PDB entry 6P9Y | electron microscopy, 3.01 A resolution | chains P and R of the 6 polymer chains in the assembly

[Chain P]
Name: Pituitary adenylate cyclase-activating polypeptide
UniProt: P18509 (PACA_HUMAN); residues 1-38 here correspond to UniProt positions 132-169 (UniProt number = residue number + 131)
Amino-acid sequence (39 residues; row label = number of the first residue in the row):
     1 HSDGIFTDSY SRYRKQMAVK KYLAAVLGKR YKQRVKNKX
Unresolved in the structure: 28-39
Sequence notes: amidation (39)
Modified / non-standard residues: NH2 (amino group) at position 39
Curated features (UniProtKB/Swiss-Prot):
  - region: Val19 to Leu27 (Important for receptor binding)
  - modified residue: Leu27 (Leucine amide), Lys38 (Lysine amide)

[Chain R]
Name: Pituitary adenylate cyclase-activating polypeptide type I receptor
Source organism: Homo sapiens
UniProt: P41586 (PACR_HUMAN); residues 19-468 here = UniProt positions 19-468
Amino-acid sequence (483 residues; row label = number of the first residue in the row):
     5 DYKDDDDLEV LFQGPAMHSD CIFKKEQAMC LEKIQRANEL MGFNDSSPGC PGMWDNITCW
    65 KPAHVGEMVL VSCPELFRIF NPDQVWETET IGESDFGDSN SLDLSDMGVV SRNCTEDGWS
   125 EPFPHYFDAC GFDEYESETG DQDYYYLSVK ALYTVGYSTS LVTLTTAMVI LCRFRKLHCT
   185 RNFIHMNLFV SFMLRAISVF IKDWILYAEQ DSNHCFISTV ECKAVMVFFH YCVVSNYFWL
   245 FIEGLYLFTL LVETFFPERR YFYWYTIIGW GTPTVCVTVW ATLRLYFDDT GCWDMNDSTA
   305 LWWVIKGPVV GSIMVNFVLF IGIIVILVQK LQSPDMGGNE SSIYLRLARS TLLLIPLFGI
   365 HYTVFAFSPE NVSKRERLVF ELGLGSFQGF VVAVLYCFLN GEVQAEIKRK WRSWKVNRYF
   425 AVDFKHRHPS LASSGVNGGT QLSILSKSSS QIRMSGLPAD NLATPAGLEV LFQGPHHHHH
   485 HHH
Unresolved in the structure: 5-147, 214-220, 340-345, 419-487
Sequence notes: expression tag (5-18, 469-487)
Curated features (UniProtKB/Swiss-Prot):
  - region: Glu125 to Tyr139 (Important for ADCYAP1/PACAP ligand binding and specificity)
  - modified residue (Phosphoserine): Ser434, Ser447
  - glycosylation (N-linked (GlcNAc...) asparagine): Asn48, Asn60, Asn117, Asn300, Asn375
  - mutagenesis: Val114 (V114A: Reduced affinity for ADCYAP1), Glu125 (E125R: Reduced affinity for ADCYAP1), Pro128 (P128A: Reduced affinity for ADCYAP1), Tyr130 (Y130A: Decreases maxadilan-induced receptor activity in the functional cAMP assay. Does not affect PACAP-38-induced receptor activity), Phe131 (F131A: Decreases maxadilan-induced receptor activity in the functional cAMP assay. Does not affect PACAP-38-induced receptor activity), Glu138 (E138R: Reduced affinity for ADCYAP1), Tyr139 (Y139A: Strongly reduced affinity for ADCYAP1), Tyr150 (Y150A: Decreased ADCYAP1/PACAP27 potency for ADCYAP1R1), Tyr157 (Y157A: Decreases maxadilan-induced receptor activity in the functional cAMP assay. Does not affect PACAP-38-induced receptor activity), Tyr161 (Y161A: Decreases PACAP-38-induced receptor activity in the functional cAMP assay. Decreases maxadilan-induced receptor activity), Arg199 (R199A: Decreases PACAP-38-induced receptor activity in the functional cAMP assay. Slightly decreases maxadilan-induced receptor activity), Lys206 (K206A: Decreases PACAP-38-induced receptor activity in the functional cAMP assay. Decreases maxadilan-induced receptor activity), 7 further mutagenesis entries in UniProt
Disulfides: Cys226-Cys296

[Chain P / chain R interface]
Residue-residue contacts (47):
  His1(P) - His234(R)
  His1(P) - Val237(R)
  His1(P) - Tyr241(R)
  His1(P) - Trp306(R)
  His1(P) - Ile309(R)
  His1(P) - Val313(R)
  Ser2(P) - Arg199(R)  hydrogen bond
  Ser2(P) - Tyr241(R)  hydrogen bond
  Ser2(P) - Leu382(R)
  Ser2(P) - Glu385(R)
  Ser2(P) - Leu386(R)
  Asp3(P) - Tyr161(R)  hydrogen bond
  Asp3(P) - Arg199(R)  salt bridge
  Asp3(P) - Val203(R)
  Asp3(P) - Phe233(R)
  Asp3(P) - Leu386(R)
  Gly4(P) - Asn300(R)
  Gly4(P) - Trp306(R)
  Ile5(P) - Glu374(R)
  Ile5(P) - Lys378(R)
  Ile5(P) - Arg381(R)
  Ile5(P) - Leu382(R)  hydrophobic
  Phe6(P) - Tyr150(R)
  Phe6(P) - Val153(R)  hydrophobic
  Phe6(P) - Lys154(R)
  Phe6(P) - Tyr157(R)
  Phe6(P) - Leu382(R)  hydrophobic
  Phe6(P) - Leu386(R)  hydrophobic
  Thr7(P) - Lys206(R)
  Thr7(P) - Tyr211(R)
  Thr7(P) - Asp298(R)
  Asp8(P) - Asp298(R)
  Asp8(P) - Met299(R)
  Ser9(P) - Tyr150(R)
  Ser9(P) - Lys378(R)  hydrogen bond
  Tyr10(P) - Tyr150(R)  hydrophobic
  Tyr10(P) - Leu151(R)
  Tyr10(P) - Tyr211(R)
  Ser11(P) - Tyr211(R)  hydrogen bond
  Ser11(P) - Asp298(R)  hydrogen bond
  Ser11(P) - Met299(R)
  Arg12(P) - Met299(R)
  Arg12(P) - Asp301(R)  salt bridge
  Tyr13(P) - Tyr148(R)
  Tyr13(P) - Tyr150(R)  hydrophobic
  Arg14(P) - Tyr211(R)
  Lys15(P) - Met299(R)
Other interface residues (no listed pair), chain R (33 interface residues in all): Leu210, Ala212, Val238, Lys310, Tyr366

[In short]
15 residues of chain P face 33 of chain R across their interface; the contacts include 6 hydrogen bonds and 2
salt bridges. Polar pairs include Asp3(P)-Arg199(R), Arg12(P)-Asp301(R) and Ser2(P)-Arg199(R). UniProt lists
19 mutagenesis sites on chain R.
Here chain P is Pituitary adenylate cyclase-activating polypeptide and chain R is Pituitary adenylate
cyclase-activating polypeptide type I receptor (Homo sapiens). Entry 6P9Y (PAC1 GPCR Receptor complex) was
determined by electron microscopy together with 6P9X from the same study.
